PDB entry 8S9B | electron microscopy, 2.90 A resolution | chains A and C of the 3 polymer chains in the assembly

# Chain A
Molecule: Sodium channel protein type 9 subunit alpha
From: Homo sapiens
UniProtKB: Q15858 (SCN9A_HUMAN); residues 1-1988 here = UniProt positions 1-1988
Amino-acid sequence (1988 residues; row label = number of the first residue in the row):
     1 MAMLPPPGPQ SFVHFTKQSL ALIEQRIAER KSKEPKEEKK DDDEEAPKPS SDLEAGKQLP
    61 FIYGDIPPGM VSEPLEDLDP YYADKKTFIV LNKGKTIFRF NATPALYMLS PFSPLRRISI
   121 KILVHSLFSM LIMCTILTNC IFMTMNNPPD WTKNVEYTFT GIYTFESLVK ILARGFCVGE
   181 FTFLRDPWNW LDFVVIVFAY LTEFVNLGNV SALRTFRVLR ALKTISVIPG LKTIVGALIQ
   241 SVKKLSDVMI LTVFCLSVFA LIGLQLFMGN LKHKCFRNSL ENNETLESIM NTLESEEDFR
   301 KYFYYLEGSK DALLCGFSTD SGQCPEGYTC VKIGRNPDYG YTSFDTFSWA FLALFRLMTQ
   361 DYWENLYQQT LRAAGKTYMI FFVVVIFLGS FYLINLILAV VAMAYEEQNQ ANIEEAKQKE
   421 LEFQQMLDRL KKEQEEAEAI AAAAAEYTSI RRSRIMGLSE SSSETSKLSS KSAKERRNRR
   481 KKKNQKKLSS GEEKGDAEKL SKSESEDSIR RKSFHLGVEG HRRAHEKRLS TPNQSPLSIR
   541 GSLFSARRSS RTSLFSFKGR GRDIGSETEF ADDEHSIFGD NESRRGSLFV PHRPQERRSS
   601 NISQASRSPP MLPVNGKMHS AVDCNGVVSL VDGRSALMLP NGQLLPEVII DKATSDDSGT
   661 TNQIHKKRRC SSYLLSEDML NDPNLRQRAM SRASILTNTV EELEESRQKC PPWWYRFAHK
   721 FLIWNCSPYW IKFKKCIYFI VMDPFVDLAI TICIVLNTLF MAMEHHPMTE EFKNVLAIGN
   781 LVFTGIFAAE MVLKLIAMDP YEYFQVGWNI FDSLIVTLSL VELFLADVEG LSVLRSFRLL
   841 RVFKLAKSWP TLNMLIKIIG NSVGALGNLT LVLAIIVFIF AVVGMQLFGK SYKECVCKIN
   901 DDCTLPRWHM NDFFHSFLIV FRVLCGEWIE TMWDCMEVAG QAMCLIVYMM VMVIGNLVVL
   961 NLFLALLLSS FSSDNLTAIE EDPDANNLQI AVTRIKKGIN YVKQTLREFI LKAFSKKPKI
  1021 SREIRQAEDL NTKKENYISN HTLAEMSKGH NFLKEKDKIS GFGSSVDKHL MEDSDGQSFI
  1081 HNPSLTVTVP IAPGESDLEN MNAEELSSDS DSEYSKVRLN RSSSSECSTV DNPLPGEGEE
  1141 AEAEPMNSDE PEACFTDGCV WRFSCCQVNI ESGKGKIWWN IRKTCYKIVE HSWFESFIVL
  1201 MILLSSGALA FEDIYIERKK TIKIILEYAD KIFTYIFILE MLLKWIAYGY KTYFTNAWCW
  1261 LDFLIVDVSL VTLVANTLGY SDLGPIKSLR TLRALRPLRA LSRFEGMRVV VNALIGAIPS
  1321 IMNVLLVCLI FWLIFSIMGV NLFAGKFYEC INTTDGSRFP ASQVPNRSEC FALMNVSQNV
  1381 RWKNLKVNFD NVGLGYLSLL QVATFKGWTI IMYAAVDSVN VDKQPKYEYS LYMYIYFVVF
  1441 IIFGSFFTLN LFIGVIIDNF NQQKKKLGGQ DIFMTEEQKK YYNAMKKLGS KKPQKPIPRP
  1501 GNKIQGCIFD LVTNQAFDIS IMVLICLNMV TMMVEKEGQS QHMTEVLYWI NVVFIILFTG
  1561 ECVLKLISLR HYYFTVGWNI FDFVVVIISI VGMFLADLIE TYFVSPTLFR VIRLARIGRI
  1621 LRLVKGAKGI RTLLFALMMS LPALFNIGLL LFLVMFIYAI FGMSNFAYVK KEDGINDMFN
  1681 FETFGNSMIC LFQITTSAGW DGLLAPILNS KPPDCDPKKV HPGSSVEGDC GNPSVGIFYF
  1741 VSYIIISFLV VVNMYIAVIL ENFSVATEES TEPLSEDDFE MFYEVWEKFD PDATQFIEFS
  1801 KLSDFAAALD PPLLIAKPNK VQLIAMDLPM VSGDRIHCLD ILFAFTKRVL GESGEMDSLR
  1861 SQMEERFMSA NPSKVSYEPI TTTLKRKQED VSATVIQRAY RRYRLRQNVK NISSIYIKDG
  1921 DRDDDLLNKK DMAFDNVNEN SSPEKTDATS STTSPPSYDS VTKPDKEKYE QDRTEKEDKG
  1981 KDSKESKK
Disordered / not traced: 1-7, 35-46, 207-208, 419-727, 826-830, 1015-1174, 1769-1988
Disulfide bonds: Cys-275/Cys-324, Cys-315/Cys-330, Cys-897/Cys-903, Cys-935/Cys-944, Cys-1350/Cys-1370, Cys-1715/Cys-1730
Covalent attachments: N-acetylglucosamine (NAG) linked to Asn-1352, Asn-1366, Asn-1375
Residues lining bound ligands:
  - 1-O-octadecyl-sn-glycero-3-phosphocholine (LPE), molecule 1: Ile-250, Val-253, Phe-254, Ser-257, Phe-347, Ser-348, Phe-351, Cys-1526, Met-1529, Met-1533, Leu-1623, Ala-1627, Lys-1628, Ile-1630
  - 1-O-octadecyl-sn-glycero-3-phosphocholine (LPE), molecule 2: Asp-320, Lys-376, Thr-377, Met-379, Val-383, Phe-1652, Met-1655, Gly-1685, Met-1688, Phe-1692
  - 1-O-octadecyl-sn-glycero-3-phosphocholine (LPE), molecule 3: Phe-387, Glu-1477, Gln-1478, Tyr-1481, Leu-1641, Pro-1642, Leu-1644, Phe-1645, Gly-1648
  - 1-O-octadecyl-sn-glycero-3-phosphocholine (LPE), molecule 4: Trp-1178, Trp-1179, Arg-1182, Trp-1245, Tyr-1250
  - 1-O-octadecyl-sn-glycero-3-phosphocholine (LPE), molecule 5: Leu-1203, Ser-1206, Gly-1207, Ala-1210, Phe-1211, Lys-1219, Phe-1304, Met-1307, Leu-1649, Phe-1652, Leu-1653, Phe-1656, Phe-1684
  - 1-O-octadecyl-sn-glycero-3-phosphocholine (LPE), molecule 6: Ala-1257, Trp-1258, Leu-1261, Leu-1295, Leu-1301, Val-1311, Asn-1312, Ile-1315
  - 1-O-octadecyl-sn-glycero-3-phosphocholine (LPE), molecule 7: Tyr-1481, Ala-1484, Met-1485, Leu-1641
  - 1-O-octadecyl-sn-glycero-3-phosphocholine (LPE), molecule 8: Pro-1733, Ser-1734, Ile-1737, Phe-1738, Val-1741, Ser-1742, Ile-1745
  - lacosamide (LQO), molecule 1: Thr-359, Gln-360, Trp-363, Phe-391, Ile-394, Lys-1406, Thr-1695, Thr-1696, Ser-1697, Ala-1698, Ile-1744, Ser-1747, Phe-1748, Val-1751, Val-1752
  - lacosamide (LQO), molecule 2: Ala-402, Glu-406, Leu-964, Leu-967, Leu-968, Ile-1453, Asn-1461, Leu-1760
  - phosphatidyl serine (P5S; O-[(R)-{[(2R)-2,3-bis(octadecanoyloxy)propyl]oxy}(hydroxy)phosphoryl]-L-serine), molecule 1: Phe-254, Cys-255, Leu-388, Leu-1488, Gly-1489, Gly-1577, Trp-1578, Phe-1581, Leu-1621, Val-1624, Arg-1631, Leu-1634, Phe-1635, Leu-1637, Met-1638, Leu-1641
  - phosphatidyl serine (P5S), molecule 2: Trp-1178, Trp-1179, Arg-1182, Tyr-1186, Leu-1242, Trp-1245, Ile-1246, Ala-1247, Tyr-1248, Gly-1249, Tyr-1250, Lys-1251, Thr-1252
Swiss-Prot annotation at these positions:
  - site (Is directly targeted by the spider protoxin-II): Glu-822, Asp-827
  - modified residue: Ser-1490 (Phosphoserine)
  - glycosylation (N-linked (GlcNAc...) asparagine): Asn-209, Asn-283, Asn-1352, Asn-1366, Asn-1375
  - natural variant: Gln-10 (Q10R: In PERYTHM), Ile-62 (I62V: Found in a patient with febrile seizures; uncertain significance), Pro-149 (P149Q: Found in a patient with febrile seizures; uncertain significance), Phe-216 (F216S: In PERYTHM), Ser-241 (S241T: In PERYTHM), Asn-395 (N395K: In PERYTHM), Asn-641 (N641Y: Found in patients with febrile seizures plus; uncertain significance), Cys-710 (C710Y: Found in a patient with severe myoclonic epilepsy in infancy; uncertain significance), Ile-859 (I859T: In PERYTHM), Leu-869 (L869F: In PERYTHM; L869H: In PERYTHM), Arg-907 (R907Q: In CIP), Arg-1007 (R1007C: In PEXPD), 11 further natural variant entries in UniProt
  - mutagenesis: Glu-406 (E406K: Hyperpolarizes the voltage dependence of activation by 10.6 mV and prolonges fast-inactivation duration when coexpressed with SCN1B and SCN2B), Glu-764 (E764Q: 5-fold less blocked by the spider huwentoxin-IV), Ile-778 (I778A: 5-fold less inhibited by the spider protoxin-II), Glu-822 (E822A: No change in inhibition (IC(50)) by the spider protoxin-II, but has a significant impact on channel activation by shifiting the V(50) towart 0 mV when targeted by protoxin-II ...), Leu-823 (L823A: 9-fold less inhibited by the spider protoxin-II), Phe-824 (F824A: 4-fold less inhibited by the spider protoxin-II; F824C: Less inhibited by the spider protoxin-II), Leu-825 (L825A: No change in inhibition by the spider protoxin-II; L825C: 19-fold less blocked by the spider huwentoxin-IV), Ala-826 (A826L: 8-fold less inhibited by the spider protoxin-II), Asp-827 (D827A: 13-fold less blocked by the spider huwentoxin-IV, 3-fold less inhibited by the spider protoxin-II, and has a significant impact on channel activation by shifiting the V(50) towart 0 mV when ...), Glu-829 (E829C: 400-fold less blocked by the spider huwentoxin-IV), Thr-1409 to Ile-1410 (Important increase in inhibition by saxitoxin and little increase in inhibition by tetrodotoxin), Ser-1490 (S1490A: Abolishes stimulation by agents that stimulate PKC activity; S1490D/E: Increases current amplitude), 3 further mutagenesis entries in UniProt
Reported in the primary citation:
  - binding site for lacosamide: Gln-360, Glu-406, Leu-964, Lys-1406, Thr-1696, Ser-1697, Ile-1744, Phe-1748, Val-1751, Val-1752
  - contacts within the chain: Gln-360/Ser-390 (hydrogen bond)

# Chain C
Molecule: Sodium channel subunit beta-2
From: Homo sapiens
UniProtKB: O60939 (SCN2B_HUMAN); numbering as in UniProt (aligned over 1-215)
Amino-acid sequence (215 residues; each row starts with the number of its first residue):
     1 MHRDAWLPRP AFSLTGLSLF FSLVPPGRSM EVTVPATLNV LNGSDARLPC TFNSCYTVNH
    61 KQFSLNWTYQ ECNNCSEEMF LQFRMKIINL KLERFQDRVE FSGNPSKYDV SVMLRNVQPE
   121 DEGIYNCYIM NPPDRHRGHG KIHLQVLMEE PPERDSTVAV IVGASVGGFL AVVILVLMVV
   181 KCVRRKKEQK LSTDDLKTEE EGKTDGEGNP DDGAK
Disordered / not traced: 1-29, 149-215
Disulfide bonds: Cys-50/Cys-127, Cys-72/Cys-75
Swiss-Prot annotation at these positions:
  - site (Binds SCN2A): Tyr-56, Arg-135
  - modified residue: Ser-192 (Phosphoserine), Thr-204 (Phosphothreonine)
  - glycosylation (N-linked (GlcNAc...) asparagine): Asn-42, Asn-66, Asn-74
  - natural variant: Arg-28 (R28Q: In ATFB14; R28W: In ATFB14), Asp-211 (D211G: Found in a patient with Brugada syndrome; uncertain significance)
  - mutagenesis: Cys-55 (C55A/S: Does not bind alpha subunit. Loss of ability to protect alpha subunit from inhibition by the spider protoxin-II)

# How chain A and chain C interact
Inter-chain disulfides: Cys-895(A)/Cys-55(C)
Contacting residue pairs (7; chain A residue first):
  Glu-294(A) with Asn-59(C), hydrogen bond
  Glu-894(A) with Tyr-56(C), hydrogen bond (backbone-side chain)
  Cys-895(A) with Cys-55(C), disulfide
  Val-896(A) with Tyr-56(C)
  Cys-897(A) with Tyr-56(C), hydrogen bond; Pro-133(C)
  Lys-898(A) with Cys-55(C)
Other interface residues (no listed pair), chain A (7 interface residues in all): Cys-903
Other interface residues (no listed pair), chain C (5 interface residues in all): Lys-61

# Summary
7 residues of chain A and 5 residues of chain C are in contact; the contacts include 1 disulfide bond and 3
hydrogen bonds. Among the polar pairs are Glu-294(A)/Asn-59(C), Glu-894(A)/Tyr-56(C) and Cys-897(A)/Tyr-56(C).
From the paper: a binding site for lacosamide at Gln-360(A), Glu-406(A) and Leu-964(A) among others; contacts
within the chain involving Ser-390(A) and Gln-360(A).
Here chain A is Sodium channel protein type 9 subunit alpha and chain C is Sodium channel subunit beta-2, both
from Homo sapiens. Entry 8S9B (Cryo-EM structure of Nav1.7 with LCM) was determined by electron microscopy
together with 8I5B, 8I5G, 8I5X, 8I5Y, 8J4F and 8S9C from the same study.
